PDB entry 7OVC | solution NMR | chains A and B

== Chain A ==
Name: Ubiquitin-fold modifier-conjugating enzyme 1
Source organism: Homo sapiens
UniProtKB: Q9Y3C8 (UFC1_HUMAN); numbering as in UniProt (aligned over 1-167)
Sequence (167 residues; row label = number of the first residue in the row):
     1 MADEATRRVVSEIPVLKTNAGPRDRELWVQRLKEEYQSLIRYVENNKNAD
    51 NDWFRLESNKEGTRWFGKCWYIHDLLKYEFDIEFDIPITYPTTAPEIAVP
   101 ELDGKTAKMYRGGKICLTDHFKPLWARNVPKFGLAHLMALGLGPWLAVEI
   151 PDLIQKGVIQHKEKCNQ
Swiss-Prot annotation at these positions:
  - active site: Cys-116 (Glycyl thioester intermediate)
  - cross-link: Lys-122 (Glycyl lysine isopeptide (Lys-Gly) (interchain with G-Cter in UFM1))
From the paper describing this entry:
  - catalytic residues: Cys-116 (citing earlier work)
  - conformationally variable residues (helix shift, loop rearrangement): Met-1 to Ser-11, Pro-91 to Leu-124, Lys-156 to Gln-167

== Chain B ==
Name: Ubiquitin-like modifier-activating enzyme 5
Source organism: Homo sapiens
UniProtKB: Q9GZZ9 (UBA5_HUMAN); numbering as in UniProt (aligned over 381-404)
Sequence (27 residues; row label = number of the first residue in the row):
   379 GMSVTELTVEDSGESLEDLMAKMKNMW
Differences from the reference sequence: expression tag (379-380, 405)
Swiss-Prot annotation at these positions:
  - motif: Asp-389 to Met-404 (UFC1-binding sequence (UFC))
  - modified residue: Ser-393 (Phosphoserine)

== Chain A / chain B interface ==
Residue-residue contacts - 43 pairs, chain A then chain B:
  Val-10(A) with Leu-385(B)
  Ser-11(A) with Leu-385(B)
  Glu-12(A) with Leu-385(B)
  Ile-13(A) with Leu-385(B)
  Pro-14(A) with Leu-385(B); Thr-386(B); Val-387(B)
  Val-15(A) with Glu-384(B); Leu-385(B); Thr-386(B); Val-387(B)
  Lys-17(A) with Thr-386(B)
  Val-29(A) with Leu-394(B)
  Leu-32(A) with Leu-394(B)
  Lys-33(A) with Asp-389(B); Glu-392(B); Leu-394(B); Leu-397(B)
  Glu-34(A) with Val-387(B)
  Tyr-36(A) with Leu-394(B); Leu-397(B); Met-398(B); Met-401(B)
  Gln-37(A) with Glu-388(B); Asp-389(B); Ser-390(B); Glu-392(B); Leu-397(B)
  Ser-38(A) with Val-387(B)
  Leu-39(A) with Met-401(B)
  Ile-40(A) with Leu-397(B); Lys-400(B); Met-401(B)
  Arg-41(A) with Glu-388(B)
  Val-43(A) with Met-404(B)
  Glu-44(A) with Met-404(B)
  Lys-47(A) with Trp-405(B)
  Arg-55(A) with Trp-405(B)
  Leu-56(A) with Met-401(B)
  Glu-57(A) with Lys-402(B)
  Asn-59(A) with Met-398(B)
  Lys-60(A) with Met-398(B); Lys-402(B)
Also at the interface, not in a pair above, chain A (27 interface residues in all): Leu-16, Lys-131
Also at the interface, not in a pair above, chain B (17 interface residues in all): Glu-395
Interface features reported in the paper:
  - residue pairs: Lys-33(A)/Asp-389(B), Lys-131(A)/Glu-384(B)
  - interface residues, chain A: Val-29(A), Leu-32(A), Lys-33(A), Tyr-36(A), Gln-37(A), Leu-39(A), Ile-40(A), Val-43(A), Leu-56(A)
  - interface residues, chain B: Leu-385(B), Val-387(B), Leu-394(B), Leu-397(B), Met-401(B), Met-404(B)

== Summary ==
27 residues of chain A and 17 residues of chain B are in contact. The authors report contacts between
Lys-33(A) and Asp-389(B) and Lys-131(A) and Glu-384(B). Curated annotation (UniProt) lists active-site residue
Cys-116(A) on chain A. The paper reports the catalytic residue Cys-116(A); interface residues Val-29(A),
Leu-32(A) and Leu-385(B) among others.
Chain A is Ubiquitin-fold modifier-conjugating enzyme 1 and chain B is Ubiquitin-like modifier-activating
enzyme 5, both from Homo sapiens; the structure, Structure of the human UFC1 protein in complex with the UBA5
C-terminal UFC1-binding motif, was determined by solution NMR.
